Entry 8HML (X-ray diffraction, 2.95 A resolution); this record covers chains B and C of the 4 polymer chains in the assembly.

# Chain B
Molecule: DNA-binding response OmpR family regulator
Source organism: Saccharopolyspora erythraea NRRL 2338
UniProt: A4FQD5 (A4FQD5_SACEN); residues 123-256 here = UniProt positions 123-256
Amino-acid sequence (143 residues; each row starts with the number of its first residue):
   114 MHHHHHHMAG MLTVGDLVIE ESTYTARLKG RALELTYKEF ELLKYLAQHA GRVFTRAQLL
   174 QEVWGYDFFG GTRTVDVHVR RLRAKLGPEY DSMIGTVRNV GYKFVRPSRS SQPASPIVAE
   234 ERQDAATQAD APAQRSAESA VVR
Not modelled in the structure: 114-126, 222-256
Sequence notes: initiating methionine (114); expression tag (115-122)
Reported in the primary citation:
  - binding site for the 20-nt DNA strand: Thr-149, Lys-151, Trp-177, Gly-184, Thr-187, His-191, Arg-194
  - binding site for the 20-nt DNA strand (chain C): Arg-169, Arg-193, Arg-196, Thr-209, Arg-211, Asn-212, Tyr-215

# Chain C
Molecule: 20-nt DNA strand
Sequence (20 nucleotides; row label = number of the first residue in the row):
     1 GTGTTACCGC GATGTTACGT

# Interface between chain B and chain C
Pairs across the interface (20):
  Arg-169(B) / DT13(C)  salt bridge to the phosphate
  Arg-186(B) / DT13(C)  base contact
  Arg-186(B) / DG14(C)  hydrogen bond to the base
  Arg-186(B) / DT15(C)  base contact
  Asp-189(B) / DT13(C)  sugar contact
  Asp-189(B) / DT15(C)  base contact
  Val-190(B) / DT16(C)  base contact
  Arg-193(B) / DT15(C)  salt bridge to the phosphate
  Arg-193(B) / DT16(C)  salt bridge to the phosphate
  Arg-194(B) / DA17(C)  base contact
  Arg-196(B) / DG14(C)  salt bridge to the phosphate
  Thr-209(B) / DT13(C)  phosphate contact
  Thr-209(B) / DG14(C)  hydrogen bond to the phosphate
  Val-210(B) / DT13(C)  phosphate contact
  Arg-211(B) / DA12(C)  base contact
  Arg-211(B) / DT13(C)  hydrogen bond to the sugar
  Asn-212(B) / DA12(C)  hydrogen bond to the phosphate
  Asn-212(B) / DT13(C)  hydrogen bond to the phosphate
  Val-213(B) / DT13(C)  hydrogen bond to the phosphate
  Tyr-215(B) / DG14(C)  hydrogen bond to the phosphate
Also at the interface, not in a pair above, chain B (14 interface residues in all): Gly-214
Also at the interface, not in a pair above, chain C (7 interface residues in all): DC18

# Overview
14 residues of chain B and 7 residues of chain C are in contact; the contacts include 7 hydrogen bonds and 4
salt bridges. Polar contacts include Arg-186(B)/DG14(C), Arg-211(B)/DT13(C) and Thr-209(B)/DG14(C). From the
paper: a binding site for the 20-nt DNA strand at Thr-149(B), Lys-151(B) and Trp-177(B) among others; a
binding site for the 20-nt DNA strand (chain C) at Arg-169(B), Arg-193(B) and Arg-196(B) among others.
Here chain B is DNA-binding response OmpR family regulator (Saccharopolyspora erythraea NRRL 2338) and chain C
is a 20-nt DNA strand. Entry 8HML (Co-crystal structure of the C terminal DNA binding domain of
Saccharopolyspora erythraea GlnR in complex with ...) was determined by X-ray diffraction, deposited together
with 8HIH.
